9GM8 - chains E and D of the 8 polymer chains in the assembly; structure by electron microscopy, 3.90 A resolution.

# Chain E
Protein: Chromosome partition protein MukE
Source organism: Photorhabdus thracensis
Reference sequence: A0A0F7LPV6 (A0A0F7LPV6_9GAMM); residues 1-240 here = UniProt positions 1-240
Chain sequence (240 residues; each row starts with the number of its first residue):
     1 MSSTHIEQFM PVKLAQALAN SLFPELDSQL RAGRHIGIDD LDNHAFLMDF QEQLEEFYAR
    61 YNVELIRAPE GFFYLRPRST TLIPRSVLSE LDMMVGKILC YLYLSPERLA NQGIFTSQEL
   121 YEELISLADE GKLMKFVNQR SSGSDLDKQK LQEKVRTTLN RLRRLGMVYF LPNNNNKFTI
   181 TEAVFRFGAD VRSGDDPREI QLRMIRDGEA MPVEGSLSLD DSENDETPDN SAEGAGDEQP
Disordered / not traced: 1, 214-240

# Chain D
Protein: Chromosome partition protein MukF
Source organism: Photorhabdus thracensis
Reference sequence: A0A0F7LMQ4 (A0A0F7LMQ4_9GAMM); numbering as in UniProt (aligned over 1-440)
Chain sequence (440 residues; each row starts with the number of its first residue):
     1 MSEYSQTVPE LVSWARKNDF SISLPVERLA FLMAIAVLNS ERLDGEMSEG ELIDAFREVC
    61 KGFEQTAESV AVRANNAIND MVRQKLLNRF TSELADGNAI YRLTPLGISI SDYYIRQREF
   121 STLRLSMQLS IVANELHRAA EAAEEGGDEF HWHRNVFAPL KYSVAEIFDS IDMSQRLMDE
   181 QQNFVKEDIA ALLNQDWQAA IANCEQLLSE TSGTLRELQD TLEAAGDKLQ ANLLRIQDAN
   241 MGSGGSELVD KLVFDLQSKL DRIISWGQQA IDLWIGYDRH VHKFIRTAID MDKNRIFSQR
   301 LRQSVQHYFD NPWTLTVANA ERLLDMRDEE LALRNEEVTG ELPLELEYEE FSEINDQLAA
   361 MIEKALLVYQ QEQRPLDLGA VLRDYLAQHP LPRHFDVARI LVDQAVRLGV AEADFSGLPA
   421 EWLAINDYGA KVQAHVIDTY
Disordered / not traced: 291-440

# Interface between chain E and chain D
Pairs across the interface - 17 pairs, chain E then chain D:
  Arg140(E) - Asn76(D)  hydrogen bond
  Arg140(E) - Asn79(D)
  Ser142(E) - Asn79(D)
  Ser142(E) - Arg89(D)  hydrogen bond (backbone-side chain)
  Gly143(E) - Arg89(D)
  Ser144(E) - Glu49(D)
  Ser144(E) - Asn75(D)
  Ser144(E) - Asn79(D)  hydrogen bond
  Ser144(E) - Arg89(D)
  Asp145(E) - Glu49(D)  hydrogen bond (backbone-side chain)
  Asp145(E) - Gly97(D)
  Asp145(E) - Asn98(D)
  Asp145(E) - Ala99(D)
  Leu146(E) - Ala71(D)
  Leu146(E) - Asn75(D)
  Asp147(E) - Asn75(D)  hydrogen bond
  Lys148(E) - Asp96(D)

# Summary
The interface between chain E and chain D involves 8 residues on one side and 10 on the other, with 5 hydrogen
bonds. Among the polar pairs are Arg140(E)-Asn76(D), Ser142(E)-Arg89(D) and Ser144(E)-Asn79(D).
Here chain E is Chromosome partition protein MukE and chain D is Chromosome partition protein MukF, both from
Photorhabdus thracensis. Entry 9GM8 (MukBEF in a nucleotide-bound state with open neck gate) was determined by
electron microscopy, deposited together with 9GM6, 9GM7, 9GM9, 9GMA, 9GMB and 9GMD.
